PDB entry 8YO0 | X-ray diffraction, 1.30 A resolution | chain A

[Chain A]
Protein: Ras-related protein Rab-23
From: Homo sapiens
Notes: engineered mutation(s): Y79 deletion
UniProtKB: Q9ULC3 (RAB23_HUMAN); numbering as in UniProt; present here: 7-78, 80-172
Chain sequence (166 residues; row label = number of the first residue in the row; note: 1 number in that range is skipped by the numbering (no residue carries it; nothing is unmodelled there)):
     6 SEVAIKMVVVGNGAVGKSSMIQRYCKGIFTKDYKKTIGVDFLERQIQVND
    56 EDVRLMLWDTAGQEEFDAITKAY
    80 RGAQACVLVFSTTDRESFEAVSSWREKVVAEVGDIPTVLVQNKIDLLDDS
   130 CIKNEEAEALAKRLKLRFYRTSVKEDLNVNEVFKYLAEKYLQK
Unresolved in the structure: 6
Differences from the reference sequence: expression tag (6)
Ion coordination: Mg2+: Ser-23 (together with GDP)
Ligand contacts: GDP (guanosine-5'-diphosphate): Asn-17, Gly-18, Ala-19, Val-20, Gly-21, Lys-22, Ser-23, Ser-24, Phe-34, Thr-35, Asp-37, Tyr-38, Lys-39, Lys-40, Asn-121, Lys-122, Asp-124, Leu-125, Ser-151, Val-152, Lys-153
Reported in the primary citation:
  - conformationally variable residues (order/disorder transition): Gly-67 to Glu-70, Ala-77, Tyr-78
  - disease-associated variants - M12K, C85R: decreased expression
  - mutagenesis - Q68L: decreased signaling

[Overview]
Ligands of chain A: GDP. From the paper: M12K and C85R reduce expression; conformational variability at
Gly-67, Ala-77 and Tyr-78.
Chain A is Ras-related protein Rab-23 (Homo sapiens); the structure, Crystal Structure of Human Rab23 Y79del
in Complex with GDP, was determined by X-ray diffraction, deposited together with 8YIM, 8YL3, 8YNR and 8YP0.
